PDB entry 3K66 | X-ray diffraction, 2.70 A resolution | chain A

Chain A:
Molecule: Beta-amyloid-like protein
From: Caenorhabditis elegans
Notes: fragment: E2 Domain:
UniProtKB: Q10651 (A4_CAEEL); residues 234-472 here correspond to UniProt positions 240-478 (UniProt number = residue number + 6)
Chain sequence (239 residues; each row starts with the number of its first residue):
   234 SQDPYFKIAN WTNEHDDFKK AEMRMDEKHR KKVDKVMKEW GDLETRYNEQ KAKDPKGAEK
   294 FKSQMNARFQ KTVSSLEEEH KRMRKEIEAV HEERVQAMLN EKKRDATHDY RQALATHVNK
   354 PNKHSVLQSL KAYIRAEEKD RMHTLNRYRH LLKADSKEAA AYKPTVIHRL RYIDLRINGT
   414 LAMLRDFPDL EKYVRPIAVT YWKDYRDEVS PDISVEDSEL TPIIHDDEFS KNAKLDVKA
Not modelled in the structure: 452-472
From the paper describing this entry:
  - contacts within the chain: E371-R439 (salt bridge), E371-W435 (hydrogen bond)
  - mutagenesis - E371K: decreased stability
  - mutagenesis - D342C/S362C/E371K: unchanged stability
  - mutagenesis - D342C/S362C/E371K, E371K: decreased expression
  - mutagenesis - N246A, H248A, H376A: decreased binding to heparin

In short:
The paper reports that N246A, H248A and H376A reduce binding to heparin; contacts within the chain involving
E371, R439 and W435; 5 substitutions were tested in all.
Chain A is Beta-amyloid-like protein (Caenorhabditis elegans); the structure, X-ray crystal structure of the
E2 domain of C. elegans APL-1, was determined by X-ray diffraction (same publication as 3K6B).
